PDB entry 1S1V | X-ray diffraction, 2.60 A resolution | chains A and B

[Chain A]
Molecule: Reverse transcriptase
From: Human immunodeficiency virus 1
Notes: EC 2.7.7.49; fragment: p66
UniProtKB: P04585 (POL_HV1H2); residues 1-560 here correspond to UniProt positions 156-715 (UniProt number = residue number + 155)
Chain sequence (560 residues; each row starts with the number of its first residue):
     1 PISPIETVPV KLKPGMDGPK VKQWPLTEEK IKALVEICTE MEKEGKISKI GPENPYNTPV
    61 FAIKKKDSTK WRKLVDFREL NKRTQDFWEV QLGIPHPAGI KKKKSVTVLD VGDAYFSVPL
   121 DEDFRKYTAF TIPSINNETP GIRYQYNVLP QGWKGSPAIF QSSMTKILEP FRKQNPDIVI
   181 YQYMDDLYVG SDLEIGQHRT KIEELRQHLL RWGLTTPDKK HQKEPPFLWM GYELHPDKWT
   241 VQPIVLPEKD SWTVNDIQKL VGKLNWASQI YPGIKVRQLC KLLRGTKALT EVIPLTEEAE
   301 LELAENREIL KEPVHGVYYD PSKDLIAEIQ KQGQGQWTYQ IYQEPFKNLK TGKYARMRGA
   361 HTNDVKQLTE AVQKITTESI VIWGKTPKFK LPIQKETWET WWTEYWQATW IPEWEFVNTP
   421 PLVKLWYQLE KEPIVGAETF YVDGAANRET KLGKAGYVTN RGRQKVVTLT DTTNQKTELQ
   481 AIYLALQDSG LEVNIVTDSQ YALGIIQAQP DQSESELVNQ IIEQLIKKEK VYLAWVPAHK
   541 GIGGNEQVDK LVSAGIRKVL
Not modelled in the structure: 65-68, 218, 540-560
Sequence notes: engineered mutation Ile100 (Leu255 in P04585); modified residue (280)
Modified residues: Cys280 (3-sulfinoalanine; CSD)

[Chain B]
Molecule: Reverse transcriptase
From: Human immunodeficiency virus 1
Notes: EC 2.7.7.49; fragment: p51
UniProtKB: P04585 (POL_HV1H2); residues 1-440 here correspond to UniProt positions 156-595 (UniProt number = residue number + 155)
Chain sequence (440 residues; each row starts with the number of its first residue):
     1 PISPIETVPV KLKPGMDGPK VKQWPLTEEK IKALVEICTE MEKEGKISKI GPENPYNTPV
    61 FAIKKKDSTK WRKLVDFREL NKRTQDFWEV QLGIPHPAGI KKKKSVTVLD VGDAYFSVPL
   121 DEDFRKYTAF TIPSINNETP GIRYQYNVLP QGWKGSPAIF QSSMTKILEP FRKQNPDIVI
   181 YQYMDDLYVG SDLEIGQHRT KIEELRQHLL RWGLTTPDKK HQKEPPFLWM GYELHPDKWT
   241 VQPIVLPEKD SWTVNDIQKL VGKLNWASQI YPGIKVRQLC KLLRGTKALT EVIPLTEEAE
   301 LELAENREIL KEPVHGVYYD PSKDLIAEIQ KQGQGQWTYQ IYQEPFKNLK TGKYARMRGA
   361 HTNDVKQLTE AVQKITTESI VIWGKTPKFK LPIQKETWET WWTEYWQATW IPEWEFVNTP
   421 PLVKLWYQLE KEPIVGAETF
Not modelled in the structure: 1-5, 65-67, 89-92, 213-232, 437-440
Sequence notes: engineered mutation Ile100 (Leu255 in P04585)

[How chain A and chain B interact]
Pairs across the interface (89; chain A residue first):
  Val8(A) with Glu53(B)
  Pro9(A) with Glu53(B)
  Gln85(A) with Glu53(B), hydrogen bond (side chain-backbone)
  Asp86(A) with Pro55(B)
  Phe87(A) with Pro52(B); Pro55(B)
  Trp88(A) with Pro52(B), hydrogen bond (backbone-backbone); Asn54(B); Pro55(B); Asn57(B); Arg143(B)
  Gln91(A) with Asn137(B), hydrogen bond (side chain-backbone)
  Gly93(A) with Asn137(B), hydrogen bond (backbone-side chain)
  Pro95(A) with Asn136(B); Asn137(B)
  His96(A) with Asn136(B), hydrogen bond (backbone-side chain)
  Gly99(A) with Asn136(B), hydrogen bond (backbone-side chain); Glu138(B)
  Ile100(A) with Asn136(B)
  Ser162(A) with Pro52(B)
  Thr165(A) with Pro140(B)
  Glu169(A) with Lys49(B), salt bridge
  Ile180(A) with Glu138(B)
  Lys366(A) with Gln394(B)
  Glu370(A) with Gln394(B)
  Gln373(A) with Glu396(B)
  Thr377(A) with Thr400(B)
  Ile380(A) with Pro25(B), hydrophobic; Leu26(B)
  Val381(A) with Pro25(B), hydrophobic; Asn136(B), hydrogen bond (backbone-backbone)
  Ile382(A) with Ile135(B); Asn136(B)
  Trp383(A) with Glu28(B); Ile135(B)
  Gly384(A) with Thr27(B); Glu28(B), hydrogen bond (backbone-backbone); Ile135(B)
  Trp402(A) with Lys331(B), hydrogen bond (backbone-side chain); His361(B); Thr362(B); Asp364(B), hydrogen bond
  Thr403(A) with Gln334(B)
  Glu404(A) with Gln334(B)
  Tyr405(A) with Lys331(B), hydrogen bond (backbone-side chain)
  Trp406(A) with Lys331(B); Val417(B); Asn418(B); Thr419(B)
  Gln407(A) with Lys331(B), hydrogen bond (backbone-side chain); Pro392(B); Ile393(B); Gln394(B)
  Ala408(A) with Lys331(B); Asp364(B); Pro392(B), hydrogen bond (backbone-backbone); Ile393(B), hydrophobic
  Thr409(A) with Asp364(B), hydrogen bond (backbone-side chain)
  Trp410(A) with Thr362(B), hydrogen bond (side chain-backbone); Asn363(B); Trp401(B); Tyr405(B)
  Pro412(A) with Trp401(B), hydrophobic
  Pro433(A) with Asn255(B); Leu289(B), hydrophobic; Thr290(B)
  Ile434(A) with Thr290(B)
  Val435(A) with Thr290(B)
  Thr439(A) with Ala288(B); Leu289(B)
  Tyr441(A) with Val254(B); Thr286(B); Lys287(B), hydrogen bond (side chain-backbone); Leu289(B)
  Val458(A) with Thr286(B)
  Thr459(A) with Thr286(B)
  Asn460(A) with Thr286(B); Lys287(B); Ala288(B)
  Asn494(A) with Leu289(B)
  Val496(A) with Leu289(B), hydrophobic
  Leu503(A) with Pro421(B), hydrophobic
  Gln507(A) with Thr419(B); Pro421(B)
  Tyr532(A) with Asn255(B), hydrogen bond; Leu289(B), hydrophobic
  Val536(A) with Gln258(B)
  Pro537(A) with Gly262(B); Asn265(B)
Interface residues without a listed pair, chain A (65 interface residues in all): Lys11, Ile94, Ala158, Ile159, Arg172, Val179, Tyr181, Thr376, Lys385, Glu399, Glu432, Gly436, Gln500, Ala534, Trp535
Interface residues without a listed pair, chain B (56 interface residues in all): Lys20, Tyr56, Lys126, Thr131, Thr139, Lys259, Val261, Gly285, Gly333, Trp337, Val365, Pro420, Leu422

[Summary]
65 residues of chain A and 56 residues of chain B are in contact, with 17 hydrogen bonds and 1 salt bridge.
Polar contacts include Glu169(A)-Lys49(B), Gln85(A)-Glu53(B) and Gln91(A)-Asn137(B).
Chain A is Reverse transcriptase and chain B is Reverse transcriptase, both from Human immunodeficiency virus
1; the structure, Crystal structure of L100I mutant HIV-1 reverse transcriptase in complex with TNK-651, was
determined by X-ray diffraction (same publication as 1S1T, 1S1U, 1S1W and 1S1X).
